Entry 5AO1 (X-ray diffraction, 2.54 A resolution); this record covers chains B and D of the 4 polymer chains in the assembly.

# Chain B (and D)
Molecule: Deoxynucleoside triphosphate triphosphohydrolase SAMHD1
From: Homo sapiens
Notes: EC 3.1.5.-; chain D of this document is another copy of the same molecule, construct and numbering; everything in this record applies to it too
Reference sequence: Q9Y3Z3 (SAMH1_HUMAN); numbering as in UniProt (aligned over 115-583)
Chain sequence (491 residues; row label = number of the first residue in the row):
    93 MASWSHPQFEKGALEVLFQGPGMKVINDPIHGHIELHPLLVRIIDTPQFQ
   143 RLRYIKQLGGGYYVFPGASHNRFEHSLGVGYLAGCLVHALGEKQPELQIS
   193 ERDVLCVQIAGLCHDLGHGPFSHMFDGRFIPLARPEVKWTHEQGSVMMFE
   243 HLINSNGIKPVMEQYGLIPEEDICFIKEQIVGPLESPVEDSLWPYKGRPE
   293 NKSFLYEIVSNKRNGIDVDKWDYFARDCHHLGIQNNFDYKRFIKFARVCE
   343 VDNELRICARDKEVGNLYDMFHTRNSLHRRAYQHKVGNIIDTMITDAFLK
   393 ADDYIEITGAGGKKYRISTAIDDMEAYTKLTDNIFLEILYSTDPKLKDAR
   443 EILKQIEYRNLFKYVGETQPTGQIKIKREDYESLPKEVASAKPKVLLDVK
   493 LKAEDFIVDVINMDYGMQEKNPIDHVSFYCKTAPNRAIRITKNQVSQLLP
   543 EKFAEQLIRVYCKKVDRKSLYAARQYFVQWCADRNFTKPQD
Not modelled in the structure: 93-114, 278-281, 507-512, 531-546 (chain D: 93-112, 277-283, 507-511, 531-546, 583)
Differences from the reference sequence: expression tag (93-114)
Disulfides: Cys-341/Cys-350
Metal / ion sites: Fe ion: His-167, His-206, Asp-207, Asp-311 (together with 2'-3'-dideoxyguanosine-5'-triphosphate)
Ligand contacts:
  - 2'-3'-dideoxyguanosine-5'-triphosphate (DG3), molecule 1: Lys-116, Val-117, Ile-118, Val-133, Ile-136, Asp-137, Gln-142, Arg-145, Phe-165
  - 2'-3'-dideoxyguanosine-5'-triphosphate (DG3), molecule 2: Gln-149, Arg-164, His-167, His-206, Asp-207, His-210, His-215, Gly-219, His-233, Glu-234, Asp-311, Lys-312, Tyr-315, His-370, Tyr-374, Asn-380, Asp-383, Arg-470
  - 2'-3'-dideoxyguanosine-5'-triphosphate (DG3), molecule 3: Tyr-155, Val-156, Pro-158, Val-378, Arg-451
Swiss-Prot annotation at these positions:
  - active site: His-233
  - binding site (GTP): Lys-116, Val-117, Asp-137, Gln-142, Arg-145, Arg-451, Lys-455, Lys-523
  - binding site (dATP): Asn-119, Gln-149, Val-156, Arg-164, His-210, His-215, Lys-312, Tyr-315, Asp-319, Arg-333, Arg-352, Lys-354, Asn-358, Arg-366, Gln-375, His-376, Lys-377, Lys-523
  - binding site (dCTP): Asn-119, Gln-149, Val-156, Arg-164, His-210, His-215, Lys-312, Tyr-315, Asp-319, Arg-333, Arg-352, Lys-354, Arg-366, Arg-372, Gln-375, His-376, Lys-377, Lys-523
  - binding site (dGTP): Asn-119, Gln-149, Leu-150, Val-156, Arg-164, Lys-312, Tyr-315, Asp-319, Arg-333, Arg-352, Lys-354, Asn-358, Arg-366, Tyr-374, Gln-375, His-376, Lys-377, Lys-523
  - binding site (dTTP): Asn-119, Gln-149, Val-156, Arg-164, His-210, His-215, Lys-312, Tyr-315, Asp-319, Arg-333, Arg-352, Lys-354, Gln-375, His-376, Lys-377, Lys-523
  - binding site (Mn(2+)): His-167, His-206, Asp-207, Asp-311
  - cross-link (Glycyl lysine isopeptide (Lys-Gly)): Lys-467 (interchain with G-Cter in SUMO2), Lys-469 (interchain with G-Cter in SUMO2), Lys-492 (interchain with G-Cter in SUMO2)
  - natural variant: Asp-120 to His-123 (deletion: In AGS5), His-123 (H123P: In AGS5), Arg-143 (R143C: In AGS5; R143H: In AGS5), Arg-145 (R145Q: In AGS5), His-167 (H167Y: In AGS5), Ile-201 (I201N: In AGS5 and CHBL2), Gly-209 (G209S: In AGS5), Met-254 (M254V: In AGS5), Arg-290 (R290H: In AGS5), Leu-369 (L369S: In AGS5), Met-385 (M385V: In AGS5), Ile-448 (I448T: In AGS5)
  - mutagenesis: Asp-137 (D137A: Impairs homotetramerization and nearly abolishes dNTPase activity), Gln-142 (Q142E/A: Impairs homotetramerization and nearly abolishes dNTPase activity; when associated with K-145), Arg-143 (R143A: Abolished ability to restrict infection by viruses), Arg-145 (R145A: Impairs homotetramerization and nearly abolishes dNTPase activity. Abolished ability to restrict infection by viruses; R145K: Impairs homotetramerization and nearly abolishes dNTPase activity ...), Gln-149 (Q149A: Abolished dNTPase activity without affecting homotetramerization. Abolished dNTPase activity; when associated with A-319), Arg-164 (R164A: Abolished ability to restrict infection by viruses), His-167 (H167A: Abolished ability to restrict infection by viruses), His-206 to Asp-207 (Abolishes zinc binding and dNTPase activity. Does not affect ability to promote DNA end resection at stalled replication forks), His-206 (H206A: Abolished ability to restrict infection by viruses), Asp-207 (D207A: Abolished ability to restrict infection by viruses; D207N/A: Loss of dNTPase activity), His-210 (H210A: Abolished dNTPase activity without affecting homotetramerization), His-215 (H215A: Abolished dNTPase activity without affecting homotetramerization), 25 further mutagenesis entries in UniProt
From the paper describing this entry:
  - self-association interface (contacts with another copy of this molecule): Arg-372
  - binding site for 2'-3'-dideoxyguanosine-5'-triphosphate: Lys-116, Asp-137, Gln-142, Arg-145, Arg-164, Asp-207, His-233, Tyr-315, Arg-451
  - mutagenesis - R372D: abolished growth
  - mutagenesis - R372D: abolished catalytic activity
  - specificity-determining residues: Arg-145

# Chain B / chain D interface
Pairs across the interface (17; chain B residue first):
  Gln-326(B) / Asn-328(D)  hydrogen bond
  Asn-328(B) / Gln-326(D)
  Asn-328(B) / Asn-328(D)
  Gly-357(B) / Arg-371(D)
  Gly-357(B) / Arg-372(D)  hydrogen bond (backbone-side chain)
  Tyr-360(B) / Arg-371(D)
  Asp-361(B) / His-364(D)  salt bridge
  Asp-361(B) / Arg-372(D)  salt bridge
  His-364(B) / Asp-361(D)  salt bridge
  His-364(B) / His-364(D)
  Arg-371(B) / Gly-357(D)
  Arg-371(B) / Tyr-360(D)
  Arg-372(B) / Gly-357(D)  hydrogen bond (side chain-backbone)
  Arg-372(B) / Asn-358(D)
  Arg-372(B) / Asp-361(D)  salt bridge
  Ile-530(B) / Gln-582(D)
  Gln-582(B) / Ile-530(D)
Other interface residues (no listed pair), chain B (12 interface residues in all): Asn-358, Ser-368
Other interface residues (no listed pair), chain D (12 interface residues in all): Ser-368

# In short
Chain B and chain D each contribute 12 residues to their interface, with 3 hydrogen bonds and 4 salt bridges.
Polar pairs include Asp-361(B)/His-364(D), Asp-361(B)/Arg-372(D) and Gln-326(B)/Asn-328(D). Chain B binds 3
copies of 2'-3'-dideoxyguanosine-5'-triphosphate. The paper reports a binding site for
2'-3'-dideoxyguanosine-5'-triphosphate at Lys-116(B), Asp-137(B) and Gln-142(B) among others; R372D of chain B
abolishes growth.
Both chains are Deoxynucleoside triphosphate triphosphohydrolase SAMHD1 (Homo sapiens). Entry 5AO1 (Crystal
structure of human SAMHD1 (amino acid residues 115-583) bound to ddGTP) was determined by X-ray diffraction
(same publication as 5AO3, 5AO0, 5AO2 and 5AO4).
